5UH9 - chains C and H of the 9 polymer chains in the assembly; structure by X-ray diffraction, 4.40 A resolution (low resolution: residue-level contacts below are approximate; hydrogen-bond / salt-bridge calls are withheld).

Chain C:
Name: DNA-directed RNA polymerase subunit beta
Source organism: Mycobacterium tuberculosis (strain ATCC 25618 / H37Rv)
Notes: EC 2.7.7.6
UniProt: P9WGY9 (RPOB_MYCTU); numbering as in UniProt (aligned over 1-1178)
Sequence (1178 residues; numbered 1 to 1178; the number before each row is that of its first residue):
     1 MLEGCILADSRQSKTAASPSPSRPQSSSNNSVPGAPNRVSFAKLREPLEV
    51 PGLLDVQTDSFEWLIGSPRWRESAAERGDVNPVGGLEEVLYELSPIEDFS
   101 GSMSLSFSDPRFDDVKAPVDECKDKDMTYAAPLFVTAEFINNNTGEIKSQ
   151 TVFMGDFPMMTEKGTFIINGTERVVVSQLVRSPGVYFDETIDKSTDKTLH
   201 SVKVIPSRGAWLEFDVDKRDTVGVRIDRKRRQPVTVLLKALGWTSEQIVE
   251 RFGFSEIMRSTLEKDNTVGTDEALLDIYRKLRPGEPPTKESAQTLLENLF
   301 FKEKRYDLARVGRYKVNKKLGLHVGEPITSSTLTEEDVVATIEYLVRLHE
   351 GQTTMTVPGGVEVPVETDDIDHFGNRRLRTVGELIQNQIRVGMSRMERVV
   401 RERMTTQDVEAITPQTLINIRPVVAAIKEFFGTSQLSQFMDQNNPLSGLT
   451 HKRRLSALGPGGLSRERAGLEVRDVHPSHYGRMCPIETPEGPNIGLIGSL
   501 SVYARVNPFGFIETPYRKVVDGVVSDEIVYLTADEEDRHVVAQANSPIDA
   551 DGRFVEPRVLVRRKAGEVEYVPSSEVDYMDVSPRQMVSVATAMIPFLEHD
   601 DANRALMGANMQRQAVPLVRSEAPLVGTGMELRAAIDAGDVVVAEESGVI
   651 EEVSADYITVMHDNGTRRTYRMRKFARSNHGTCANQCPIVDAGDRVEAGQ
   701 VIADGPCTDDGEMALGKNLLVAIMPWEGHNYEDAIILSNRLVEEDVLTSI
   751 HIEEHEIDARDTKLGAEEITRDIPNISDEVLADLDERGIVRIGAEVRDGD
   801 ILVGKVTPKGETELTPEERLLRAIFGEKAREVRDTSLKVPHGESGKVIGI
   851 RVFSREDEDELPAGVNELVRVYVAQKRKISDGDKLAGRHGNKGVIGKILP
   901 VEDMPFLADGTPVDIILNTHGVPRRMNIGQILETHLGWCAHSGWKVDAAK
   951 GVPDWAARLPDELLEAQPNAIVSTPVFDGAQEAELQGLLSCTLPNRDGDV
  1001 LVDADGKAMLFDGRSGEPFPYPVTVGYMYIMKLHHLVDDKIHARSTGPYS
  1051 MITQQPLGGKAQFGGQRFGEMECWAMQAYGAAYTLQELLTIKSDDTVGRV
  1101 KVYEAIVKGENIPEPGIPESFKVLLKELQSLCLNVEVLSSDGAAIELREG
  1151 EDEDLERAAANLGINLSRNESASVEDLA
Disordered / not traced: 1-27, 1154-1178
UniProt features mapped onto this chain:
  - natural variant: Val-423 (V423A: In strain: vr1), Leu-436 (L436P: In strain: vr2), Ser-437 (S437T: In strain: vr3), Gln-438 to Asp-441 (sequence variant, change not given here; In strain: RJ49), Gln-438 (Q438L: In strain: vr4), Phe-439 (F439V: In strain: RJ37), Met-440 to Asn-443 (deletion: In strain: RJ55), Asp-441 (D441V: In strain: vr3), Leu-449 to Lys-452 (sequence variant, change not given here; In strain: RJ48), His-451 (H451D: In strain: vr5; H451L: In strain: SP28; H451N: In strain: vr6; H451P: In strain: vr8; H451Q: In strain: vr1; H451R: In strain: vr7), Ser-456 (S456L: In strain: vr11 and RJ37; S456Q: In strain: vr9; S456W: In strain: vr10), Leu-458 (L458P: In strain: vr12 and SP22)
  - mutagenesis: Glu-138 (E138R: Weakens interaction with TRCF and CarD), Ile-147 (I147A: Weakens interaction with TRCF and CarD), Lys-148 (K148A: Does not affect association with TRCF, but weakens interaction with CarD), Ser-149 (S149A: Does not affect association with TRCF, but weakens interaction with CarD)

Chain H:
Molecule: 23-nt DNA strand
Sequence (23 nucleotides; numbered 1 to 23; the number before each row is that of its first residue):
     1 TATAATGGGAGCTGTCACGGATG

Chain C / chain H interface:
Residue-residue contacts (18; chain C residue first):
  Arg-181(C) with DG14(H)
  Trp-211(C) with DT13(H); DG14(H)
  Asp-227(C) with DG11(H)
  Arg-282(C) with DG9(H); DA10(H)
  Arg-305(C) with DA10(H); DG11(H)
  Ile-370(C) with DG14(H)
  Asp-371(C) with DG14(H)
  Arg-376(C) with DG14(H)
  Arg-398(C) with DG9(H)
  Leu-463(C) with DG14(H)
  Glu-466(C) with DT15(H)
  Arg-467(C) with DT13(H); DT15(H)
  Glu-471(C) with DC16(H)
  Val-472(C) with DG14(H)
Also at the interface, not in a pair above, chain C (17 interface residues in all): Ser-207, Gly-209, Gly-461
Also at the interface, not in a pair above, chain H (8 interface residues in all): DC12

Summary:
17 residues of chain C and 8 residues of chain H are in contact. Curated annotation (UniProt) lists 4
mutagenesis sites on chain C.
Here chain C is DNA-directed RNA polymerase subunit beta (Mycobacterium tuberculosis (strain ATCC 25618 /
H37Rv)) and chain H is a 23-nt DNA strand. Entry 5UH9 (Crystal structure of Mycobacterium tuberculosis
transcription initiation complex containing 2nt RNA) was determined by X-ray diffraction together with 5UH5,
5UH6, 5UH8, 5UHA, 5UHB, 5UHC and 4 further entries from the same study.
